8F2U - chains B and N of the 12 polymer chains in the assembly; structure by electron microscopy, 3.53 A resolution.

# Chain B
Name: COMM domain-containing protein 2
From: Homo sapiens
UniProtKB: Q86X83 (COMD2_HUMAN); numbering as in UniProt (aligned over 1-199)
Chain sequence (199 residues; each row starts with the number of its first residue):
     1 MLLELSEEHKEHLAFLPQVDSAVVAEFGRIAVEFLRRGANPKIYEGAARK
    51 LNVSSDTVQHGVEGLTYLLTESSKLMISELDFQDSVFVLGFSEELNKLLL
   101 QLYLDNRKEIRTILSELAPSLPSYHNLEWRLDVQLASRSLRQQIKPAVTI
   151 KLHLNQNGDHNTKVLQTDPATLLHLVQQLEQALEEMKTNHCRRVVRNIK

# Chain N
Name: Coiled-coil domain-containing protein 93
From: Homo sapiens
UniProtKB: Q567U6 (CCD93_HUMAN); numbering as in UniProt (aligned over 1-631)
Chain sequence (631 residues; row label = number of the first residue in the row):
     1 MGLPRGPEGQGLPEVETREDEEQNVKLTEILELLVAAGYFRARIKGLSPF
    51 DKVVGGMTWCITTCNFDVDVDLLFQENSTIGQKIALSEKIVSVLPRMKCP
   101 HQLEPHQIQGMDFIHIFPVVQWLVKRAIETKEEMGDYIRSYSVSQFQKTY
   151 SLPEDDDFIKRKEKAIKTVVDLSEVYKPRRKYKRHQGAEELLDEESRIHA
   201 TLLEYGRRYGFSRQSKMEKAEDKKTALPAGLSATEKADAHEEDELRAAEE
   251 QRIQSLMTKMTAMANEESRLTASSVGQIVGLCSAEIKQIVSEYAEKQSEL
   301 SAEESPEKLGTSQLHRRKVISLNKQIAQKTKHLEELRASHTSLQARYNEA
   351 KKTLTELKTYSEKLDKEQAALEKIESKADPSILQNLRALVAMNENLKSQE
   401 QEFKAHCREEMTRLQQEIENLKAERAPRGDEKTLSSGEPPGTLTSAMTHD
   451 EDLDRRYNMEKEKLYKIRLLQARRNREIAILHRKIDEVPSRAELIQYQKR
   501 FIELYRQISAVHKETKQFFTLYNTLDDKKVYLEKEISLLNSIHENFSQAM
   551 ASPAARDQFLRQMEQIVEGIKQSRMKMEKKKQENKMRRDQLNDQYLELLE
   601 KQRLYFKTVKEFKEEGRKNEMLLSKVKAKAS
Disordered / not traced: 1-22, 210-268, 307-631
UniProt features mapped onto this chain:
  - modified residue (Phosphoserine): Ser-298, Ser-301, Ser-305
  - natural variant: His-315 (H315R: In a colorectal cancer sample)
  - mutagenesis: His-406 (H406R: Impairs interaction with DENND10), Glu-410 (E410K: Impairs interaction with DENND10)
From the paper describing this entry:
  - mutagenesis - H406R, E410K: decreased binding to DENND10
  - mutagenesis - E503R: decreased binding to Retriever

# Interface between chain B and chain N
Contacting residue pairs (31; chain B residue first):
  Glu-4(B) with Arg-208(N), salt bridge
  Glu-8(B) with Tyr-182(N)
  His-9(B) with Tyr-176(N)
  His-12(B) with Tyr-176(N)
  Leu-35(B) with Ala-165(N)
  Arg-36(B) with Arg-161(N)
  Arg-37(B) with Arg-161(N)
  Glu-63(B) with Leu-172(N); Val-175(N); Tyr-176(N)
  Gly-64(B) with Tyr-176(N), hydrogen bond (backbone-side chain)
  Thr-66(B) with Leu-172(N)
  Tyr-67(B) with Leu-172(N); Tyr-176(N), hydrophobic
  Glu-71(B) with Arg-207(N), salt bridge
  Ile-113(B) with Phe-158(N), hydrophobic; Ala-165(N), hydrophobic
  Leu-114(B) with Val-169(N), hydrophobic
  Glu-116(B) with Lys-162(N); Ile-166(N)
  Leu-117(B) with Ile-166(N), hydrophobic; Val-169(N), hydrophobic; Val-170(N), hydrophobic
  His-125(B) with Lys-148(N)
  Asn-126(B) with Lys-148(N)
  Asn-189(B) with Val-68(N), hydrogen bond (side chain-backbone); Asp-69(N)
  Arg-192(B) with Thr-62(N); Asn-65(N), hydrogen bond
  Arg-196(B) with Asn-65(N), hydrogen bond
  Lys-199(B) with Glu-133(N)
Also at the interface, not in a pair above, chain B (31 interface residues in all): Ser-6, Glu-7, Phe-34, Gly-38, Ala-39, His-60, Glu-109, Tyr-124, Val-195
Also at the interface, not in a pair above, chain N (23 interface residues in all): Asp-67, Met-134, Thr-168, Ser-173

# Overview
31 residues of chain B face 23 of chain N across their interface, with 4 hydrogen bonds and 2 salt bridges.
Polar pairs include Glu-4(B)/Arg-208(N), Glu-71(B)/Arg-207(N) and Gly-64(B)/Tyr-176(N). The paper reports that
H406R and E410K of chain N reduce binding to DENND10; E503R of chain N reduces binding to Retriever.
Chain B is COMM domain-containing protein 2 and chain N is Coiled-coil domain-containing protein 93, both from
Homo sapiens; the structure, Human CCC complex, was determined by electron microscopy together with 8ESD, 8ESE
and 8F2R from the same study.
